PDB entry 7Q9A | X-ray diffraction, 2.10 A resolution | chains A and E of the 5 polymer chains in the assembly

# Chain A
Name: MHC class I antigen
Organism: Homo sapiens
Reference sequence: A0A5B8RNS7 (A0A5B8RNS7_HUMAN); residues 1-276 here correspond to UniProt positions 25-300 (UniProt number = residue number + 24)
Sequence (276 residues; numbered 1 to 276; the number before each row is that of its first residue):
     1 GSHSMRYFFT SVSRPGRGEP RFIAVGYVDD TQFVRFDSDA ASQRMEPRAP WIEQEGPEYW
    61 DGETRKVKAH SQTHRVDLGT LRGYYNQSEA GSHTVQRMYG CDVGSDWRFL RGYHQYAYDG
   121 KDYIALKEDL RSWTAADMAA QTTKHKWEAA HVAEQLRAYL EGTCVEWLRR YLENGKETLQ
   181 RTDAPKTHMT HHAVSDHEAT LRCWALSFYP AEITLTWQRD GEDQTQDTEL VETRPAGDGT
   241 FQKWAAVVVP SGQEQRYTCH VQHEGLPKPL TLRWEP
Cystine bridges: Cys101-Cys164, Cys203-Cys259

# Chain E
Name: Human Mel5 T Cell Receptor, Beta Chain
Organism: Homo sapiens
Sequence (244 residues; row label = number of the first residue in the row):
     1 SQTIHQWPAT LVQPVGSPLS LECTVEGTSN PNLYWYRQAA GRGLQLLFYS VGIGQISSEV
    61 PQNLSASRPQ DRQFILSSKK LLLSDSGFYL CAWSETGLGT GELFFGEGSR LTVLEDLKNV
   121 FPPEVAVFEP SEAEISHTQK ATLVCLATGF YPDHVELSWW VNGKEVHSGV CTDPQPLKEQ
   181 PALNDSRYAL SSRLRVSATF WQDPRNHFRC QVQFYGLSEN DEWTQDRAKP VTQIVSAEAW
   241 GRAD
Cystine bridges: Cys23-Cys91, Cys145-Cys210

# Chain A / chain E interface
Pairs across the interface (15):
  Arg65(A) - Tyr49(E)
  Arg65(A) - Glu59(E)  salt bridge
  Lys66(A) - Leu98(E)
  Lys68(A) - Val51(E)
  Ala69(A) - Val51(E)  hydrophobic
  Ala69(A) - Gly97(E)
  Ala69(A) - Leu98(E)  hydrophobic
  His70(A) - Leu98(E)
  Gln72(A) - Val51(E)
  Gln72(A) - Gln55(E)
  Thr73(A) - Gly97(E)
  Arg75(A) - Gln55(E)
  Val76(A) - Asn30(E)
  Gln155(A) - Gly99(E)
  Gln155(A) - Thr100(E)  hydrogen bond (side chain-backbone)
Other interface residues (no listed pair), chain E (10 interface residues in all): Thr96

# Overview
The chain A/chain E interface involves 10 residues from each chain, with 1 hydrogen bond and 1 salt bridge.
Among the polar pairs are Arg65(A)-Glu59(E) and Gln155(A)-Thr100(E).
Here chain A is MHC class I antigen and chain E is Human Mel5 T Cell Receptor, Beta Chain, both from Homo
sapiens. Entry 7Q9A (MHC Class I A02 Allele presenting LLLGIGILVL, in complex with Mel5 TCR) was determined by
X-ray diffraction together with 7ZUC, 7Q98, 7Q99 and 7Q9B from the same study.
